PDB entry 8UHF | electron microscopy, 3.80 A resolution | chains F and G of the 9 polymer chains in the assembly

# Chain F (and G)
Name: Toxin co-regulated pilin
Source organism: Vibrio cholerae
Notes: chain G of this document is another copy of the same molecule, construct and numbering; everything in this record applies to it too
UniProtKB: Q93TT5 (Q93TT5_VIBCL); residues 1-199 here correspond to UniProt positions 26-224 (UniProt number = residue number + 25)
Chain sequence (199 residues; row label = number of the first residue in the row):
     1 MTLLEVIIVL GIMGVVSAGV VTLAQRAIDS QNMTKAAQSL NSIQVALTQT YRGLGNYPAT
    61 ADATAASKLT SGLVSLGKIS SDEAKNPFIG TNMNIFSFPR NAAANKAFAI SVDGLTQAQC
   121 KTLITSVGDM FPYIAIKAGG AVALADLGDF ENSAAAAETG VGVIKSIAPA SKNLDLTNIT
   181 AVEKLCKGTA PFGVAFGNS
Disordered / not traced: 55-60, 199 (chain G: 199)
Construct notes: conflict Ala181 (His206 in Q93TT5)
Disulfide bonds: Cys120-Cys186

# Interface between chain F and chain G
Contacting residue pairs - 10 pairs, chain F then chain G:
  Met1(F) - Glu5(G)
  Met1(F) - Ile8(G)  hydrophobic
  Met1(F) - Val9(G)  hydrophobic
  Thr2(F) - Met1(G)
  Thr2(F) - Glu5(G)
  Leu3(F) - Leu4(G)  hydrophobic
  Leu3(F) - Ile8(G)  hydrophobic
  Val6(F) - Ile8(G)  hydrophobic
  Val6(F) - Ile12(G)  hydrophobic
  Leu10(F) - Ile12(G)  hydrophobic
Other interface residues (no listed pair), chain G (7 interface residues in all): Met13

# Overview
The interface between chain F and chain G involves 5 residues on one side and 7 on the other.
Both chains are Toxin co-regulated pilin (Vibrio cholerae). Entry 8UHF (Cryo-EM of Vibrio cholerae toxin
co-regulated pilus - asymmetric reconstruction) was determined by electron microscopy, deposited together with
8U1K.
